Entry 4XLR (X-ray diffraction, 4.30 A resolution (low resolution: residue-level contacts below are approximate; hydrogen-bond / salt-bridge calls are withheld)); this record covers chains M and O of the 10 polymer chains in the assembly.

# Chain M
Molecule: CarD-like transcriptional regulator
Source organism: Thermus thermophilus JL-18
UniProt: H9ZP94 (H9ZP94_THETH); residues 1-164 here = UniProt positions 1-164
Amino-acid sequence (164 residues; each row starts with the number of its first residue):
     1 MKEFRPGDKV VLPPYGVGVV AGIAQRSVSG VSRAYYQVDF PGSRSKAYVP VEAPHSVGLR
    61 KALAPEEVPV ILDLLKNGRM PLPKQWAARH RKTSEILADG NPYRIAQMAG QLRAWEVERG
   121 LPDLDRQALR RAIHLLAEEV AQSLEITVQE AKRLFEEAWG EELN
Not modelled in the structure: 1-2, 161-164
From the paper describing this entry:
  - binding site for the 48-nt DNA strand (chain O): Trp-86
  - binding site for the 48-nt DNA strand: Leu-124

# Chain O
Molecule: 48-nt DNA strand
Sequence (48 nucleotides; row label = number of the first residue in the row):
     1 CTTGACAAAA GTGTTAAATT GTGCTATACT GGGAGCTGTC ACGGATGC

# Chain M / chain O interface
Contacting residue pairs - 4 pairs, chain M then chain O:
  Gln-85(M) with DT25(O); DA26(O)
  Trp-86(M) with DT25(O)
  Arg-91(M) with DT27(O)
Other interface residues (no listed pair), chain M (4 interface residues in all): Ala-87
Other interface residues (no listed pair), chain O (4 interface residues in all): DC24

# In short
Chain M and chain O each contribute 4 residues to their interface. The paper reports a binding site for the
48-nt DNA strand (chain O) at Trp-86(M); a binding site for the 48-nt DNA strand at Leu-124(M).
Chain M is CarD-like transcriptional regulator (Thermus thermophilus JL-18) and chain O is a 48-nt DNA strand;
the structure, Crystal structure of T.aquaticus transcription initiation complex with CarD containing bubble
promoter and RNA, was determined by X-ray diffraction (same publication as 4XLS and 4XAX).
